Entry 3TTW (X-ray diffraction, 1.62 A resolution); this record covers chains A and D of the 4 polymer chains in the assembly.

== Chain A (and D) ==
Protein: Catalase HPII
Organism: Escherichia coli
Notes: EC 1.11.1.6; chain D of this document is another copy of the same molecule, construct and numbering; everything in this record applies to it too
UniProtKB: P21179 (CATE_ECOLI); residue numbers follow UniProt; this construct covers 1-753
Chain sequence (753 residues; numbered 1 to 753; the number before each row is that of its first residue):
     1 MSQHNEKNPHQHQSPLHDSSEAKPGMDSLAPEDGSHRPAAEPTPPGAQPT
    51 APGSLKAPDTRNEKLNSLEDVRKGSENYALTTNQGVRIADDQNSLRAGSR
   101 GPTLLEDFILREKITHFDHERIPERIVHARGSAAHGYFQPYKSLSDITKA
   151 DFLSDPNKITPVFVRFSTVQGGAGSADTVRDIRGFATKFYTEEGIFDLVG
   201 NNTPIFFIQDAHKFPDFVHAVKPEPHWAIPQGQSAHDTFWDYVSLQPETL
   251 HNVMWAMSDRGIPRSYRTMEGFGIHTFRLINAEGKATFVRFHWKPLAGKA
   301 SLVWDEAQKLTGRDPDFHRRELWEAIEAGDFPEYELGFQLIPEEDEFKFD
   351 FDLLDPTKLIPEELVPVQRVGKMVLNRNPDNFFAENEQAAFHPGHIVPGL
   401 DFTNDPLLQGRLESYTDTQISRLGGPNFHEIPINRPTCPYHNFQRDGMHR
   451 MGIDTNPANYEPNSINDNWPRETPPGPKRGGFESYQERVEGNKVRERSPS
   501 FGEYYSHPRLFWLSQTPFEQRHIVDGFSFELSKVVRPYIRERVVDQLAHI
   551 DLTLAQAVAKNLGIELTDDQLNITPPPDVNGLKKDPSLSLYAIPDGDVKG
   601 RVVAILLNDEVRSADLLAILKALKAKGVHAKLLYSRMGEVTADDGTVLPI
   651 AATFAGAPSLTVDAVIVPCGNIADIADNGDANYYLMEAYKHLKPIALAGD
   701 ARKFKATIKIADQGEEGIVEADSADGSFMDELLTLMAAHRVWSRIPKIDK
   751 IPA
Unresolved in the structure: 1-27
Construct notes: engineered mutation E413 (Phe in P21179)
Modified / non-standard residues: C669 (cysteinesulfonic acid; OCS)
Reported in the primary citation:
  - mutagenesis - F413E: unchanged stability
  - conformationally variable residues (side-chain flip): R111
  - mutagenesis - R111A, R111K, F413E: unchanged expression
  - mutagenesis - T115A: increased catalytic activity
  - catalytic residues: H128 (citing earlier work)

== Chain A / chain D interface ==
Pairs across the interface (261; chain A residue first):
  S28(A) - L245(D)
  L29(A) - R542(D)  hydrogen bond (backbone-side chain)
  P31(A) - Y538(D)
  P31(A) - R542(D)
  S35(A) - Y538(D)
  H36(A) - R536(D)  hydrogen bond (backbone-side chain)
  H36(A) - Y538(D)
  P49(A) - V535(D)
  P49(A) - R536(D)
  T50(A) - H226(D)  hydrogen bond
  T50(A) - W227(D)
  A51(A) - H226(D)
  P52(A) - H226(D)
  D90(A) - R495(D)
  D91(A) - H212(D)  salt bridge
  D91(A) - K213(D)  hydrogen bond (backbone-side chain)
  D91(A) - D216(D)
  Q92(A) - K213(D)  hydrogen bond
  Q92(A) - R497(D)  hydrogen bond (backbone-side chain)
  N93(A) - D210(D)
  N93(A) - H212(D)
  N93(A) - R495(D)
  N93(A) - E496(D)
  N93(A) - R497(D)  hydrogen bond
  S94(A) - D210(D)  hydrogen bond
  S94(A) - H212(D)
  S94(A) - V494(D)
  S94(A) - R495(D)
  L95(A) - K493(D)
  L95(A) - V494(D)
  L95(A) - R495(D)
  R96(A) - D210(D)  salt bridge
  R96(A) - P406(D)
  R96(A) - N492(D)
  R96(A) - K493(D)
  R96(A) - V494(D)  hydrogen bond (backbone-backbone)
  R96(A) - E496(D)  hydrogen bond (side chain-backbone)
  R96(A) - R497(D)
  A97(A) - V489(D)  hydrophobic
  A97(A) - N492(D)
  G98(A) - G491(D)
  G98(A) - N492(D)  hydrogen bond (backbone-backbone)
  G98(A) - V494(D)
  S99(A) - V494(D)
  S99(A) - E496(D)
  S99(A) - S498(D)
  R100(A) - E346(D)  salt bridge
  R100(A) - F347(D)
  R100(A) - D352(D)  salt bridge
  R100(A) - L354(D)
  R100(A) - N404(D)  hydrogen bond (backbone-side chain)
  R100(A) - S498(D)
  G101(A) - N404(D)
  P102(A) - N404(D)
  P102(A) - Q409(D)
  P102(A) - V489(D)
  T103(A) - Q409(D)  hydrogen bond (backbone-side chain)
  L104(A) - K493(D)
  E106(A) - K493(D)  salt bridge
  D107(A) - R495(D)  salt bridge
  I109(A) - H212(D)
  L110(A) - H212(D)
  R111(A) - E413(D)  salt bridge
  K113(A) - H212(D)  hydrogen bond (side chain-backbone)
  K113(A) - D216(D)  salt bridge
  I114(A) - A211(D)
  I114(A) - P215(D)
  I114(A) - S414(D)
  T115(A) - D417(D)
  F117(A) - I126(D)
  F117(A) - F214(D)  hydrophobic
  F117(A) - P215(D)  hydrophobic
  F117(A) - V218(D)  hydrophobic
  D118(A) - I126(D)
  D118(A) - E413(D)
  D118(A) - S414(D)  hydrogen bond
  D118(A) - D417(D)
  D118(A) - T418(D)  hydrogen bond (backbone-side chain)
  H119(A) - D417(D)  salt bridge
  H119(A) - S421(D)  hydrogen bond
  E120(A) - I126(D)
  E120(A) - H219(D)  salt bridge
  R121(A) - P123(D)
  R121(A) - E124(D)
  R121(A) - I126(D)  hydrogen bond (side chain-backbone)
  R121(A) - K222(D)
  P123(A) - R121(D)
  E124(A) - R121(D)
  I126(A) - F117(D)
  I126(A) - D118(D)
  I126(A) - E120(D)
  I126(A) - R121(D)  hydrogen bond (backbone-side chain)
  G174(A) - G174(D)
  G174(A) - S175(D)
  G174(A) - Q231(D)
  S175(A) - G174(D)  hydrogen bond (backbone-backbone)
  D210(A) - Q92(D)
  D210(A) - N93(D)
  D210(A) - S94(D)  hydrogen bond
  D210(A) - R96(D)  salt bridge
  A211(A) - I114(D)
  H212(A) - D91(D)  salt bridge
  H212(A) - N93(D)
  H212(A) - S94(D)
  H212(A) - I109(D)
  H212(A) - L110(D)
  H212(A) - K113(D)  hydrogen bond (backbone-side chain)
  K213(A) - D91(D)  hydrogen bond (side chain-backbone)
  K213(A) - Q92(D)  hydrogen bond
  F214(A) - F117(D)  hydrophobic
  P215(A) - I114(D)
  P215(A) - F117(D)  hydrophobic
  D216(A) - D91(D)
  D216(A) - K113(D)  salt bridge
  V218(A) - F117(D)  hydrophobic
  H219(A) - E120(D)  salt bridge
  K222(A) - R121(D)
  P225(A) - N381(D)
  P225(A) - F382(D)  hydrogen bond (backbone-backbone)
  H226(A) - T50(D)  hydrogen bond
  H226(A) - A51(D)
  H226(A) - P52(D)
  H226(A) - W323(D)
  H226(A) - D380(D)
  H226(A) - F382(D)  hydrogen bond (backbone-backbone)
  W227(A) - T50(D)
  W227(A) - R319(D)
  W227(A) - R320(D)
  W227(A) - W323(D)  hydrophobic
  W227(A) - F382(D)
  A228(A) - R319(D)  hydrogen bond (backbone-side chain)
  A228(A) - F382(D)  hydrophobic
  I229(A) - D316(D)
  I229(A) - R319(D)
  I229(A) - R320(D)
  P230(A) - D316(D)
  Q231(A) - G174(D)
  Q231(A) - D316(D)  hydrogen bond (backbone-side chain)
  Q233(A) - P315(D)
  L245(A) - L29(D)  hydrophobic
  D305(A) - R313(D)  salt bridge
  Q308(A) - G312(D)
  Q308(A) - R313(D)  hydrogen bond
  K309(A) - R313(D)
  T311(A) - G312(D)  hydrogen bond (side chain-backbone)
  G312(A) - Q308(D)
  G312(A) - T311(D)  hydrogen bond (backbone-side chain)
  G312(A) - G312(D)
  R313(A) - D305(D)  salt bridge
  R313(A) - Q308(D)  hydrogen bond
  R313(A) - K309(D)
  P315(A) - Q233(D)
  D316(A) - I229(D)
  D316(A) - P230(D)
  D316(A) - Q231(D)  hydrogen bond (side chain-backbone)
  R319(A) - W227(D)
  R319(A) - A228(D)  hydrogen bond (side chain-backbone)
  R319(A) - I229(D)
  R320(A) - W227(D)
  R320(A) - I229(D)
  W323(A) - H226(D)
  W323(A) - W227(D)  hydrophobic
  E346(A) - R100(D)  salt bridge
  F347(A) - R100(D)
  D352(A) - R100(D)  salt bridge
  L354(A) - R100(D)
  D380(A) - H226(D)
  N381(A) - P225(D)
  F382(A) - P225(D)  hydrogen bond (backbone-backbone)
  F382(A) - H226(D)  hydrogen bond (backbone-backbone)
  F382(A) - W227(D)
  F382(A) - A228(D)  hydrophobic
  N404(A) - R100(D)
  N404(A) - G101(D)
  N404(A) - P102(D)
  P406(A) - R96(D)
  Q409(A) - P102(D)
  Q409(A) - T103(D)  hydrogen bond (side chain-backbone)
  E413(A) - R111(D)  salt bridge
  E413(A) - D118(D)
  S414(A) - I114(D)
  S414(A) - D118(D)  hydrogen bond
  D417(A) - T115(D)
  D417(A) - D118(D)
  D417(A) - H119(D)  salt bridge
  T418(A) - D118(D)  hydrogen bond (side chain-backbone)
  S421(A) - H119(D)  hydrogen bond
  V489(A) - A97(D)  hydrophobic
  V489(A) - P102(D)
  G491(A) - G98(D)
  N492(A) - R96(D)
  N492(A) - A97(D)
  N492(A) - G98(D)  hydrogen bond (backbone-backbone)
  K493(A) - L95(D)
  K493(A) - R96(D)
  K493(A) - L104(D)
  K493(A) - E106(D)  salt bridge
  V494(A) - S94(D)
  V494(A) - L95(D)
  V494(A) - R96(D)  hydrogen bond (backbone-backbone)
  V494(A) - G98(D)
  V494(A) - S99(D)
  R495(A) - D90(D)
  R495(A) - N93(D)
  R495(A) - S94(D)
  R495(A) - L95(D)
  R495(A) - D107(D)  salt bridge
  R495(A) - I109(D)
  E496(A) - N93(D)
  E496(A) - R96(D)  hydrogen bond (backbone-side chain)
  E496(A) - S99(D)
  R497(A) - Q92(D)  hydrogen bond (side chain-backbone)
  R497(A) - N93(D)  hydrogen bond
  R497(A) - R96(D)
  S498(A) - S99(D)  hydrogen bond (backbone-backbone)
  S498(A) - R100(D)
  S532(A) - M637(D)
  K533(A) - G656(D)  hydrogen bond (side chain-backbone)
  V535(A) - Q48(D)
  V535(A) - P49(D)
  R536(A) - H36(D)  hydrogen bond (side chain-backbone)
  R536(A) - P49(D)
  Y538(A) - P31(D)
  Y538(A) - S35(D)
  Y538(A) - H36(D)
  R540(A) - M637(D)
  R542(A) - L29(D)  hydrogen bond (side chain-backbone)
  R542(A) - P31(D)
  K560(A) - R636(D)
  N561(A) - R636(D)
  N561(A) - M637(D)  hydrogen bond (backbone-backbone)
  L562(A) - M637(D)
  L562(A) - G638(D)
  G563(A) - M637(D)
  R636(A) - K560(D)
  R636(A) - N561(D)
  M637(A) - S532(D)
  M637(A) - R540(D)
  M637(A) - N561(D)  hydrogen bond (backbone-backbone)
  M637(A) - L562(D)
  M637(A) - G563(D)  hydrogen bond (backbone-backbone)
  G638(A) - L562(D)
  G656(A) - K533(D)  hydrogen bond (backbone-side chain)
  G679(A) - D749(D)  hydrogen bond (backbone-backbone)
  G679(A) - K750(D)
  G679(A) - I751(D)
  G679(A) - P752(D)
  N682(A) - P752(D)
  Y683(A) - Y683(D)
  Y683(A) - P752(D)
  Y683(A) - A753(D)  hydrophobic
  M686(A) - P752(D)  hydrophobic
  D749(A) - G679(D)  hydrogen bond (backbone-backbone)
  K750(A) - D677(D)
  K750(A) - G679(D)
  I751(A) - G679(D)
  P752(A) - G679(D)
  P752(A) - N682(D)
  P752(A) - Y683(D)
  P752(A) - M686(D)  hydrophobic
  A753(A) - Y683(D)  hydrophobic
Also at the interface, not in a pair above, chain A (135 interface residues in all): A30, Q48, I122, R125, V127, R130, A173, Q246, E324, E490, P499, S500, F529, D677, K690
Also at the interface, not in a pair above, chain D (136 interface residues in all): A30, P38, I122, R125, V127, R130, Q246, E324, I420, E490, P499, S500, F529, N678, D680

== In short ==
135 residues of chain A face 136 of chain D across their interface; the contacts include 56 hydrogen bonds and
22 salt bridges. Among the polar pairs are D91(A)-H212(D), R96(A)-D210(D) and R100(A)-E346(D). From the paper:
the catalytic residue H128(A); T115A of chain A increases catalytic activity; 4 substitutions were tested in
all.
Both chains are Catalase HPII (Escherichia coli). Entry 3TTW (Structure of the F413E variant of E. coli KatE)
was determined by X-ray diffraction together with 3TTT, 3TTU, 3TTV and 3TTX from the same study.
